4I2X - chains A and E of the 3 polymer chains in the assembly; structure by X-ray diffraction, 2.48 A resolution.

== Chain A ==
Name: FabOX117 light chain
Source organism: Homo sapiens
Sequence (214 residues; row label = number of the first residue in the row):
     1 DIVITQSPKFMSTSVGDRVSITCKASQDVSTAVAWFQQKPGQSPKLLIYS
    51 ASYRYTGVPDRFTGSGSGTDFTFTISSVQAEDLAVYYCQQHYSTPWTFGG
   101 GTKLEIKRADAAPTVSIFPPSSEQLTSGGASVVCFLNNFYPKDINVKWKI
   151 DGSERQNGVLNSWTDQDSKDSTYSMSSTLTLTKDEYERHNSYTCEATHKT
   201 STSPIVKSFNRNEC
Disulfides: Cys23-Cys88, Cys134-Cys194

== Chain E ==
Name: Signal-regulatory protein gamma
Source organism: Homo sapiens
UniProt: Q9P1W8 (SIRPG_HUMAN); residues 1-319 here correspond to UniProt positions 29-347 (UniProt number = residue number + 28)
Sequence (328 residues; numbered 1 to 328; the number before each row is that of its first residue):
     1 EEELQMIQPEKLLLVTVGKTATLHCTVTSLLPVGPVLWFRGVGPGRELIY
    51 NQKEGHFPRVTTVSDLTKRNNMDFSIRISSITPADVGTYYCVKFRKGSPE
   101 NVEFKSGPGTEMALGAKPSAPVVLGPAARTTPEHTVSFTCESHGFSPRDI
   151 TLKWFKNGNELSDFQTNVDPTGQSVAYSIRSTARVVLDPWDVRSQVICEV
   201 AHVTLQGDPLRGTANLSEAIRVPPTLEVTQQPMRVGNQVNVTCQVRKFYP
   251 QSLQLTWSENGNVCQRETASTLTENKDGTYNWTSWFLVNISDQRDDVVLT
   301 CQVKHDGQLAVSKRLALEVSTRHHHHHH
Not modelled in the structure: 1, 294-295, 318-328
Sequence notes: expression tag (320-328)
Disulfides: Cys25-Cys91, Cys140-Cys198, Cys243-Cys301
Covalent attachments: N-acetylglucosamine (NAG) linked to Asn240
Curated features (UniProtKB/Swiss-Prot):
  - glycosylation (N-linked (GlcNAc...) asparagine): Asn215, Asn240, Asn281, Asn289
What the authors report for this chain:
  - conformationally variable residues (order/disorder transition): Gly97 to Glu100
  - self-association interface (contacts with another copy of this molecule); pairs are residue here / residue on that copy: Glu47-Arg180 (salt bridge), Thr88-Asp169 (hydrogen bond), Glu111-Gly172 (hydrogen bond), Leu114-Ser174 (hydrogen bond)

== How chain A and chain E interact ==
Pairs across the interface (13; chain A residue first):
  Asp1(A) - Asp149(E)
  Asp1(A) - Val203(E)
  Ser26(A) - Asp149(E)  hydrogen bond
  Gln27(A) - Pro147(E)
  Gln27(A) - Asp149(E)  hydrogen bond
  Ser30(A) - Lys11(E)
  His91(A) - Pro9(E)
  Tyr92(A) - Lys11(E)  hydrogen bond (backbone-backbone)
  Tyr92(A) - Leu12(E)  hydrogen bond (backbone-backbone)
  Ser93(A) - Leu12(E)  hydrogen bond (side chain-backbone)
  Thr94(A) - Glu10(E)  hydrogen bond
  Pro95(A) - Val203(E)
  Trp96(A) - Pro9(E)
Also at the interface, not in a pair above, chain A (13 interface residues in all): Ile2, Val3, Ala32
Also at the interface, not in a pair above, chain E (8 interface residues in all): Glu111
The authors on this interface:
  - pairs named by the authors: Ser26(A)-Asp149(E) (hydrogen bond), Tyr92(A)-Lys11(E) (hydrogen bond), Tyr92(A)-Leu12(E) (hydrogen bond)
  - epitope / paratope residues, chain A: Ser26(A), Tyr92(A)
  - epitope / paratope residues, chain E: Lys11(E), Leu12(E), Asp149(E)

== Overview ==
13 residues of chain A face 8 of chain E across their interface, with 6 hydrogen bonds. Polar pairs include
Ser26(A)-Asp149(E), Gln27(A)-Asp149(E) and Ser93(A)-Leu12(E). The paper describes hydrogen bonds between
Ser26(A) and Asp149(E), Tyr92(A) and Lys11(E) and Tyr92(A) and Leu12(E). The paper reports epitope/paratope
residues Ser26(A), Tyr92(A) and Lys11(E) among others; conformational variability at Gly97(E).
Here chain A is FabOX117 light chain and chain E is Signal-regulatory protein gamma, both from Homo sapiens.
Entry 4I2X (Crystal structure of Signal Regulatory Protein gamma (SIRP-gamma) in complex with FabOX117) was
determined by X-ray diffraction.
